1AAY - chains B and A of the 3 polymer chains in the assembly; structure by X-ray diffraction, 1.60 A resolution.

Chain B:
Molecule: 11-nt DNA strand
Sequence (11 nucleotides; row label = number of the first residue in the row):
     1 AGCGTGGGCGT

Chain A:
Protein: Protein (ZIF268 zinc finger peptide)
Organism: Mus musculus
UniProtKB: P08046 (EGR1_MOUSE); residues 102-190 here correspond to UniProt positions 308-396 (UniProt number = residue number + 206)
Sequence (90 residues; row label = number of the first residue in the row):
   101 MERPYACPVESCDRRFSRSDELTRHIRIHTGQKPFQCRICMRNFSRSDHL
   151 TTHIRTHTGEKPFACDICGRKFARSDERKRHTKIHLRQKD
Not modelled in the structure: 101-102, 188-190
Ion coordination: Zn2+ site 1: Cys-107, Cys-112, His-125, His-129; Zn2+ site 2: Cys-137, Cys-140, His-153, His-157; Zn2+ site 3: Cys-165, Cys-168, His-181, His-185

How chain B and chain A interact:
Pairs across the interface (34; chain B residue first):
  DA1(B) with Arg-170(A), phosphate contact; Arg-180(A), base contact
  DG2(B) with Arg-170(A), salt bridge to the phosphate; Glu-177(A), sugar contact; Arg-180(A), hydrogen bond to the base
  DC3(B) with Thr-156(A), phosphate contact; Arg-174(A), base contact; Arg-180(A), base contact
  DG4(B) with Arg-142(A), hydrogen bond to the phosphate; His-153(A), salt bridge to the phosphate; Arg-174(A), hydrogen bond to the base
  DT5(B) with Arg-142(A), salt bridge to the phosphate; Phe-144(A), phosphate contact; His-149(A), stacking on the base; Arg-174(A), hydrogen bond to the base
  DG6(B) with Ile-128(A), phosphate contact; Ser-145(A), hydrogen bond to the phosphate; Arg-146(A), hydrogen bond to the base; His-149(A), hydrogen bond to the base
  DG7(B) with Arg-114(A), salt bridge to the phosphate; Arg-124(A), hydrogen bond to the base; His-125(A), salt bridge to the phosphate; Arg-146(A), hydrogen bond to the base
  DG8(B) with Arg-103(A), salt bridge to the phosphate; Arg-114(A), salt bridge to the phosphate; Phe-116(A), phosphate contact; Glu-121(A), sugar contact; Arg-124(A), hydrogen bond to the base; Arg-146(A), base contact
  DC9(B) with Arg-118(A), base contact; Glu-121(A), base contact; Arg-124(A), base contact
  DG10(B) with Arg-118(A), hydrogen bond to the base
  DT11(B) with Arg-118(A), hydrogen bond to the base
Also at the interface, not in a pair above, chain A (25 interface residues in all): Arg-115, Ser-117, Asp-120, Lys-133, Asp-148, Thr-152

Overview:
11 residues of chain B face 25 of chain A across their interface, with 12 hydrogen bonds, 7 salt bridges and 1
aromatic stacking contact. Among the polar pairs are DG2(B)/Arg-180(A), DG4(B)/Arg-174(A) and
DT5(B)/Arg-174(A). Cys-107(A), Cys-112(A), His-125(A) and His-129(A) form the Zn2+ site 1.
Chain B is an 11-nt DNA strand and chain A is Protein (ZIF268 zinc finger peptide) (Mus musculus); the
structure, ZIF268 zinc finger-DNA complex, was determined by X-ray diffraction.
